8PY4 - chains E and A of the 6 polymer chains in the assembly; structure by electron microscopy, 3.00 A resolution.

Chain E:
Molecule: 5D3(Fab) light chain variable domain
Organism: Mus musculus
Notes: antibody fragment or engineered binder
Amino-acid sequence (214 residues; each row starts with the number of its first residue):
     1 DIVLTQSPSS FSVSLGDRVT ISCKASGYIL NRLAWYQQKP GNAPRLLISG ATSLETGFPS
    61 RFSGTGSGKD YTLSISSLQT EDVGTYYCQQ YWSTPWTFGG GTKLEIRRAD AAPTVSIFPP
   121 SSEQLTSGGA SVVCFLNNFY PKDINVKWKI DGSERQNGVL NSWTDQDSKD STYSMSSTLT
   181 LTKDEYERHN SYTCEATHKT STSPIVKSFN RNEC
Not modelled in the structure: 108-214
Cystine bridges: Cys23-Cys88

Chain A:
Molecule: Broad substrate specificity ATP-binding cassette transporter ABCG2
Organism: Homo sapiens
Notes: EC 7.6.2.2
Reference sequence: Q9UNQ0 (ABCG2_HUMAN); residues 2-655 here = UniProt positions 2-655
Amino-acid sequence (665 residues; each row starts with the number of its first residue; numbers below 1 keep their minus sign (Met-9 is residue -9)):
    -9 MDYKDDDDKG SSSSNVEVFI PVSQGNTNGF PATASNDLKA FTEGAVLSFH NICYRVKLKS
    51 GFLPCRKPVE KEILSNINGI MKPGLNAILG PTGGGKSSLL DVLAARKDPS GLSGDVLING
   111 APRPANFKCN SGYVVQDDVV MGTLTVRENL QFSAALRLAT TMTNHEKNER INRVIQELGL
   171 DKVADSKVGT QFIRGVSGGE RKRTSIGMEL ITDPSILFLD EPTTGLDSST ANAVLLLLKR
   231 MSKQGRTIIF SIHQPRYSIF KLFDSLTLLA SGRLMFHGPA QEALGYFESA GYHCEAYNNP
   291 ADFFLDIING DSTAVALNRE EDFKATEIIE PSKQDKPLIE KLAEIYVNSS FYKETKAELH
   351 QLSGGEKKKK ITVFKEISYT TSFCHQLRWV SKRSFKNLLG NPQASIAQII VTVVLGLVIG
   411 AIYFGLKNDS TGIQNRAGVL FFLTTNQCFS SVSAVELFVV EKKLFIHEYI SGYYRVSSYF
   471 LGKLLSDLLP MRMLPSIIFT CIVYFMLGLK PKADAFFVMM FTLMMVAYSA SSMALAIAAG
   531 QSVVSVATLL MTICFVFMMI FSGLLVNLTT IASWLSWLQY FSIPRYGFTA LQHNEFLGQN
   591 FCPGLNATGN NPCNYATCTG EEYLVKQGID LSPWGLWKNH VALACMIVIF LTIAYLKLLF
   651 LKKYS
Not modelled in the structure: -9 to 34, 47-60, 302-327, 355-368, 655
Cystine bridges: Cys592-Cys608
Glycans and other covalent adducts: N-acetylglucosamine (NAG) linked to Asn596
Differences from the reference sequence: initiating methionine (-9); expression tag (-8 to 1)
Ligand contacts:
  - ko143 (I3O; tert-butyl 3-[(2S,5S,8S)-14-methoxy-2-(2-methylpropyl)-4,7-bis(oxidanylidene)-3,6,17-triazatetracyclo[8.7.0.03,8.011,16]heptadeca-1(10),11,13,15-tetraen-5-yl]propanoate), molecule 1: Ala397, Gln398, Val401, Leu405, Phe432, Thr435, Asn436, Phe439, Ser440
  - ko143 (I3O), molecule 2: Phe439, Leu539, Thr542, Ile543, Val546, Met549
Curated features (UniProtKB/Swiss-Prot):
  - binding site (ATP): Gly80 to Ser87, Arg184 to Glu190, Glu211, His243
  - site (Not glycosylated): Asn418, Asn557
  - modified residue: Thr362 (Phosphothreonine)
  - glycosylation: Asn596 (N-linked (GlcNAc...) asparagine)
  - natural variant: Val12 (V12M: Found in Jr(a-) blood group phenotype), Gln141 (Q141K: Associated with high serum levels of uric acid and increased risk of gout), Arg147 (R147W: Loss of protein expression), Thr153 (T153M: Decreased protein abundance), Lys360 (deletion: No effect on protein abundance), Phe373 (F373C: Decreased protein abundance), Thr421 (T421A: No effect on protein abundance), Thr434 (T434M: No effect on protein abundance), Ser476 (S476P: No effect on protein abundance), Ser572 (S572R: Decreased protein abundance), Asp620 (D620N: No effect on protein abundance)
  - mutagenesis: Met71 (M71V: Decreased protein abundance. No effect on substrate transmembrane transport), Lys86 (K86M: Decreased protein abundance. Decreased localization to the plasma membrane and retained intracellularly. Loss of ATPase-coupled transmembrane transporter activity), Glu211 (E211Q: Decreased estrone-3 sulfate ATPase-coupled transmembrane transporter activity. Decreased substrate-induced ATP hydrolysis ...), Thr362 (T362A: Loss of phosphorylation by PIM1. Decreased localization to the plasma membrane. Decreased homooligomerization. Loss of function in resistance to drug treatment ...), Arg383 (R383C: Loss of protein expression), Asn418 (N418Q: No effect), Thr435 (T435A: No effect on stability. Increased estrone-3 sulfate ATPase-coupled transmembrane transporter activity. Increased substrate-induced ATP hydrolysis. Increased substrate transport ...), Asn436 (N436A: No effect on stability. Decreased estrone-3 sulfate ATPase-coupled transmembrane transporter activity. Decreased substrate-induced ATP hydrolysis. Decreased substrate transport), Phe439 (F439A: No effect on stability. Decreased estrone-3 sulfate ATPase-coupled transmembrane transporter activity. Decreased substrate-induced ATP hydrolysis. Decreased substrate transport), Arg482 (R482D: Decreases ATPase activity; R482G/N/S/T: Increases ATPase activity; R482K/I/M/Y: No change in ATPase activity; R482T/Y: Decreases transport activity), Val546 (V546A: No effect on stability. No effect on estrone-3 sulfate ATPase-coupled transmembrane transporter activity. No effect on substrate-induced ATP hydrolysis. No effect on substrate transport ...), Met549 (M549A: No effect on stability. No effect on estrone-3 sulfate ATPase-coupled transmembrane transporter activity. No effect on substrate-induced ATP hydrolysis. No effect on substrate transport), 7 further mutagenesis entries in UniProt
What the authors report for this chain:
  - binding site for ko143: Asn436, Phe439

Interface between chain E and chain A:
Residue-residue contacts (12):
  Tyr28(E) with Asp620(A); Leu621(A), hydrophobic
  Leu30(E) with Glu612(A); Val615(A), hydrophobic
  Asn31(E) with Gly599(A); Asn601(A)
  Arg32(E) with Asn601(A); Cys603(A); Asn604(A), hydrogen bond; Glu612(A), salt bridge
  Thr52(E) with Asn600(A), hydrogen bond
  Trp92(E) with Val615(A), hydrophobic
Other interface residues (no listed pair), chain E (8 interface residues in all): Gly50, Tyr91
Other interface residues (no listed pair), chain A (12 interface residues in all): Glu611, Lys616, Ser622

In short:
8 residues of chain E and 12 residues of chain A are in contact; the contacts include 2 hydrogen bonds and 1
salt bridge. Polar pairs include Arg32(E)-Glu612(A), Arg32(E)-Asn604(A) and Thr52(E)-Asn600(A). Ligands of
chain A: ko143. N-acetylglucosamine is covalently linked to Asn596(A). From the paper: a binding site for
ko143 at Asn436(A) and Phe439(A).
Chain E is 5D3(Fab) light chain variable domain (Mus musculus) and chain A is Broad substrate specificity
ATP-binding cassette transporter ABCG2 (Homo sapiens); the structure, ABCG2 in complex with ko143 and 5D3 Fab,
was determined by electron microscopy (same publication as 8PXO, 8Q7B and 8QCM).
